PDB entry 6XT9 | electron microscopy, 3.80 A resolution | chains H and J of the 5 polymer chains in the assembly

[Chain H]
Protein: Tetratricopeptide repeat domain 8 isoform 2
Source organism: Homo sapiens
UniProtKB: A0A0C4DGY3 (A0A0C4DGY3_HUMAN); numbering as in UniProt (aligned over 1-505)
Sequence (517 residues; each row starts with the number of its first residue; numbers below 1 keep their minus sign (Met-11 is residue -11)):
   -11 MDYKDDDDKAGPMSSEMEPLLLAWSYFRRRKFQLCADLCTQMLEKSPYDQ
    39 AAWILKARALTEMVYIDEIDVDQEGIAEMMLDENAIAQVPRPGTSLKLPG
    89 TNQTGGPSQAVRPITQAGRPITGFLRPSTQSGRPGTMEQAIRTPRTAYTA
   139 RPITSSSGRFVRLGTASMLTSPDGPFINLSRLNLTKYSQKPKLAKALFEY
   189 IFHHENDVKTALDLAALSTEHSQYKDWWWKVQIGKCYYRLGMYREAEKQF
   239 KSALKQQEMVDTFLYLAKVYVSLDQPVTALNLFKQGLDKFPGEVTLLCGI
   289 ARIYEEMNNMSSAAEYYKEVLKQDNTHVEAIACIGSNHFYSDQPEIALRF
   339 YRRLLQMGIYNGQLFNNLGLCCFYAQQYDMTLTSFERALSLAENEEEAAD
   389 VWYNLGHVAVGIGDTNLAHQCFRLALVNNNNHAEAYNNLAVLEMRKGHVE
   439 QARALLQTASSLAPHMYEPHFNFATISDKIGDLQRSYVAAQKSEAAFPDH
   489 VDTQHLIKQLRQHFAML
Disordered / not traced: -11 to 4, 78-180
Construct notes: initiating methionine (-11); expression tag (-10 to 0)
What the authors report for this chain:
  - disease-associated variants - Q439H, Q445K: decreased binding to Bardet-Biedl syndrome 1 protein (proposed by the authors, not directly observed)

[Chain J]
Protein: BBSome-interacting protein 1
Source organism: Homo sapiens
UniProtKB: A8MTZ0 (BBIP1_HUMAN); numbering as in UniProt (aligned over 1-92)
Sequence (139 residues; row label = number of the first residue in the row; numbers below 1 keep their minus sign (Met-46 is residue -46)):
   -46 MASWSHPQFEKGSAGSAAGSGAGWSHPQFEKGAGLEVLFQGPKRAEFMLK
     4 AAAKRPELSGKNTISNNSDMAEVKSMFREVLPKQGPLFVEDIMTMVLCKP
    54 KLLPLKSLTLEKLEKMHQAAQNTIRQQEMAEKDQRQITH
Disordered / not traced: -46 to 25, 81-92
Construct notes: initiating methionine (-46); expression tag (-45 to 0)
What the authors report for this chain:
  - disease-associated variants - L58* (citing earlier work)

[Interface between chain H and chain J]
Pairs across the interface (53; chain H residue first):
  Met51(H) - Lys65(J)  hydrogen bond (backbone-side chain)
  Val52(H) - Lys65(J)
  Val52(H) - Met69(J)  hydrophobic
  Ile54(H) - Thr62(J)
  Ile54(H) - Lys65(J)
  Asp58(H) - Leu63(J)
  Val59(H) - Leu63(J)
  Asp60(H) - Pro57(J)
  Asp60(H) - Leu58(J)
  Asp60(H) - Lys59(J)
  Asp60(H) - Leu63(J)
  Gln61(H) - Pro57(J)
  Gln61(H) - Leu58(J)
  Glu62(H) - Pro57(J)
  Asn72(H) - Lys52(J)
  Ile74(H) - Lys52(J)
  Glu317(H) - Leu58(J)
  Glu317(H) - Ser60(J)
  Phe327(H) - Leu55(J)  hydrophobic
  Tyr328(H) - Pro53(J)  hydrogen bond (side chain-backbone)
  Tyr328(H) - Lys54(J)
  Tyr328(H) - Leu55(J)
  Leu342(H) - Leu58(J)  hydrophobic
  Asn349(H) - Leu58(J)
  Gln351(H) - Leu56(J)
  Gln351(H) - Pro57(J)
  Gln351(H) - Lys59(J)  hydrogen bond
  Leu352(H) - Leu58(J)  hydrophobic
  Asn354(H) - Leu56(J)
  Asn355(H) - Leu55(J)
  Asn355(H) - Leu56(J)  hydrogen bond (side chain-backbone)
  Leu358(H) - Lys54(J)
  Leu358(H) - Leu55(J)  hydrophobic
  Tyr362(H) - Pro53(J)
  Glu385(H) - Leu56(J)
  Asp388(H) - Leu56(J)
  Tyr391(H) - Cys51(J)
  Tyr391(H) - Lys52(J)
  Asn392(H) - Lys54(J)  hydrogen bond (side chain-backbone)
  His395(H) - Cys51(J)  hydrogen bond (side chain-backbone)
  His395(H) - Lys52(J)
  His395(H) - Pro53(J)
  Glu422(H) - Cys51(J)
  Asn425(H) - Cys51(J)
  Asn426(H) - Leu50(J)
  Asn426(H) - Cys51(J)
  Met432(H) - Met48(J)  hydrophobic
  Glu456(H) - Val49(J)
  Asn460(H) - Met48(J)
  Asn460(H) - Val49(J)  hydrogen bond (side chain-backbone)
  Thr463(H) - Met46(J)
  Ile464(H) - Met48(J)  hydrophobic
  Asp490(H) - Met46(J)
Also at the interface, not in a pair above, chain H (43 interface residues in all): Tyr53, Ile64, Glu71, Gly323, Ser324, Tyr339, Val429, Phe459
Also at the interface, not in a pair above, chain J (20 interface residues in all): Thr47, Leu61
From the paper, about this interface:
  - interface residues, chain J: Val26(J)

[Summary]
43 residues of chain H face 20 of chain J across their interface, with 7 hydrogen bonds. Among the polar pairs
are Met51(H)-Lys65(J), Tyr328(H)-Pro53(J) and Gln351(H)-Lys59(J). The paper reports that Q439H and Q445K of
chain H reduce binding to Bardet-Biedl syndrome 1 protein; the interface residue Val26(J).
Chain H is Tetratricopeptide repeat domain 8 isoform 2 and chain J is BBSome-interacting protein 1, both from
Homo sapiens; the structure, Subunits BBS 1,4,8,9,18 of the human BBSome complex, was determined by electron
microscopy together with 6XTB from the same study.
